7BGU - chains A and B of the 3 polymer chains in the assembly; structure by X-ray diffraction, 2.43 A resolution.

== Chain A (and B) ==
Molecule: Gag-Pro-Pol polyprotein
From: Mason-Pfizer monkey virus
Notes: EC 3.6.1.23, 3.4.23.-, 2.7.7.49, 2.7.7.7, 3.1.26.4, 2.7.7.-, 3.1.-.-; chain B of this document is another copy of the same molecule, construct and numbering; everything in this record applies to it too
UniProtKB: P07572 (POL_MPMV); residues 1-114 here correspond to UniProt positions 760-873 (UniProt number = residue number + 759)
Amino-acid sequence (114 residues; each row starts with the number of its first residue):
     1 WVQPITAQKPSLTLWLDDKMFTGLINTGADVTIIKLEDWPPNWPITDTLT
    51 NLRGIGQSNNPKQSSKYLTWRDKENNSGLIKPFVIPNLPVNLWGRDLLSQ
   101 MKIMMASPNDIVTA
Not modelled in the structure: 56-57, 109-114 (chain B: 109-114)
Construct notes: engineered mutation A7 (Cys766 in P07572), N26 (Asp785 in P07572), A106 (Cys865 in P07572)
UniProt features mapped onto this chain:
  - site: A114 (Cleavage)
Reported in the primary citation:
  - conformationally variable residues (order/disorder transition, side-chain flip): N26, G56 to Q57
  - binding site for peptidomimetic inhibitor: N26

== Interface between chain A and chain B ==
Residue-residue contacts (78; chain A residue first):
  W1(A) with M105(B); A106(B); S107(B), hydrogen bond (backbone-backbone)
  V2(A) with M104(B), hydrophobic; M105(B); A106(B), hydrophobic
  Q3(A) with M104(B); M105(B), hydrogen bond (backbone-backbone)
  P4(A) with I103(B); M104(B), hydrophobic
  I5(A) with T27(B); R95(B); L98(B), hydrophobic; S99(B); I103(B), hydrogen bond (backbone-backbone); M105(B), hydrophobic
  T6(A) with R95(B), hydrogen bond (backbone-side chain); S99(B)
  A7(A) with R95(B), hydrogen bond (backbone-side chain)
  Q8(A) with R95(B), hydrogen bond (backbone-side chain)
  K9(A) with D30(B), salt bridge; R95(B)
  P10(A) with T27(B); R95(B)
  I25(A) with T27(B), hydrogen bond (backbone-side chain); G28(B); M105(B), hydrophobic
  N26(A) with N26(B); T27(B); G28(B)
  T27(A) with I5(B); P10(B); I25(B), hydrogen bond (side chain-backbone); N26(B); T27(B), hydrogen bond (side chain-backbone)
  G28(A) with L24(B); N26(B), hydrogen bond (backbone-side chain)
  I55(A) with L52(B); G54(B); I55(B); S58(B); I85(B), hydrophobic
  N59(A) with I55(B)
  L88(A) with I55(B), hydrophobic
  R95(A) with I5(B); T6(B), hydrogen bond (side chain-backbone); A7(B), hydrogen bond (side chain-backbone); Q8(B), hydrogen bond (side chain-backbone); K9(B); P10(B)
  L98(A) with I5(B), hydrophobic
  S99(A) with I5(B); T6(B)
  M101(A) with S107(B)
  K102(A) with P108(B)
  I103(A) with P4(B); I5(B), hydrogen bond (backbone-backbone); A106(B)
  M104(A) with V2(B), hydrophobic; Q3(B); P4(B), hydrophobic; M104(B); M105(B); A106(B), hydrogen bond (backbone-backbone)
  M105(A) with W1(B); V2(B); Q3(B), hydrogen bond (backbone-backbone); I25(B), hydrophobic; M104(B); M105(B), hydrophobic
  A106(A) with W1(B); V2(B), hydrophobic; I103(B); M104(B), hydrogen bond (backbone-backbone)
  S107(A) with W1(B), hydrogen bond (backbone-backbone); M101(B); K102(B)
  P108(A) with K102(B)
Interface residues without a listed pair, chain A (34 interface residues in all): L24, I33, L52, G54, S58, I85
Interface residues without a listed pair, chain B (36 interface residues in all): I33, R53, Q57, L88

== Overview ==
34 residues of chain A and 36 residues of chain B are in contact; the contacts include 18 hydrogen bonds and 1
salt bridge. Polar pairs include K9(A)-D30(B), T6(A)-R95(B) and A7(A)-R95(B). From the paper: a binding site
for peptidomimetic inhibitor at N26(A); conformational variability at N26(A) and G56(A).
Chain A and chain B are both Gag-Pro-Pol polyprotein (Mason-Pfizer monkey virus); the structure, Mason-Pfizer
Monkey Virus Protease mutant C7A/D26N/C106A in complex with peptidomimetic inhibitor, was determined by X-ray
diffraction (same publication as 7BGT).
